Entry 9G48 (X-ray diffraction, 2.14 A resolution); this record covers chains B and D of the 4 polymer chains in the assembly.

[Chain B]
Protein: Endoribonuclease MazF
Organism: Staphylococcus aureus
Notes: EC 3.1.-.-
UniProt: Q7A4G9 (MAZF_STAAN); residue numbers follow UniProt; this construct covers 2-120
Sequence (133 residues; each row starts with the number of its first residue; numbers below 1 keep their minus sign (Met-12 is residue -12)):
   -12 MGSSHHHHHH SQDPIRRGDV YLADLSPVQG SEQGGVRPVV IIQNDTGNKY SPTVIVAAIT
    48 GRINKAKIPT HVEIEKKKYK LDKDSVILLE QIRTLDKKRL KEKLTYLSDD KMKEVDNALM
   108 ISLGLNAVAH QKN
Disordered / not traced: -12 to -1, 16-17, 117-120
Differences from the reference sequence: initiating methionine (-12); expression tag (-11 to 1)
Metal / ion sites: Cd2+: Glu62, Asp71

[Chain D]
Protein: Nanobody 6
Organism: Lama glama
Notes: antibody fragment or engineered binder
Sequence (138 residues; each row starts with the number of its first residue; numbering starts at 0):
     0 AQVQLQESGG GLVQPGGSLR LSCAASGFTL DYYAIGWFRQ APGKEREGVS CISSSDGSTY
    60 YADSVKGRFT ISRDNAKNTV YLEMNSLKPE DTAVYYCAAE APPLLYDSGS YYCQPLYQYD
   120 YWGQGTQVTV SSHHHHHH
Disordered / not traced: 0-2, 134-137
Disulfides: Cys22-Cys96, Cys50-Cys112
Metal / ion sites: Cd2+ site 1 near Glu44 (its only coordinating residue here); Cd2+ site 2 near Glu89 (its only coordinating residue here)
Small-molecule neighbours: 2-(2-methoxyethoxy)ethanol (PG0): Gln39, Arg45, Tyr95, Trp121

[How chain B and chain D interact]
Contacting residue pairs - 18 pairs, chain B then chain D:
  Ser18(B) - Tyr105(D)
  Gln20(B) - Tyr105(D)
  Arg49(B) - Pro102(D)
  Ile50(B) - Pro102(D)
  Lys54(B) - Glu99(D)  salt bridge
  Lys54(B) - Leu115(D)
  Lys54(B) - Tyr116(D)
  Lys54(B) - Gln117(D)  hydrogen bond (side chain-backbone)
  Lys54(B) - Asp119(D)  salt bridge
  Ile55(B) - Tyr110(D)
  Ile55(B) - Gln113(D)
  Ile55(B) - Tyr116(D)  hydrophobic
  Pro56(B) - Leu115(D)  hydrophobic
  His58(B) - Leu104(D)
  His58(B) - Tyr110(D)
  Leu75(B) - Leu104(D)  hydrophobic
  Glu77(B) - Tyr105(D)  hydrogen bond
  Gln78(B) - Tyr105(D)  hydrogen bond
Interface residues without a listed pair, chain B (12 interface residues in all): Thr47
Interface residues without a listed pair, chain D (11 interface residues in all): Tyr118

[In short]
12 residues of chain B face 11 of chain D across their interface, with 3 hydrogen bonds and 2 salt bridges.
Among the polar pairs are Lys54(B)-Glu99(D), Lys54(B)-Asp119(D) and Lys54(B)-Gln117(D). Chain D binds
2-(2-methoxyethoxy)ethanol. Glu62(B) and Asp71(B) coordinate Cd2+.
Chain B is Endoribonuclease MazF (Staphylococcus aureus) and chain D is Nanobody 6 (Lama glama); the
structure, Staphylococcus aureus MazF in complex with Nanobody 6, was determined by X-ray diffraction.
